Entry 1LDB (X-ray diffraction, 2.80 A resolution); this record covers chains A and B of the 4 polymer chains in the assembly.

# Chain A (and B)
Name: Apo-L-lactate dehydrogenase
Organism: Geobacillus stearothermophilus
Notes: EC 1.1.1.27; chain B of this document is another copy of the same molecule, construct and numbering; everything in this record applies to it too
UniProtKB: P00344 (LDH_BACST); residues 15-331 here correspond to UniProt positions 1-317 (UniProt number = residue number - 14)
Chain sequence (317 residues; row label = number of the first residue in the row):
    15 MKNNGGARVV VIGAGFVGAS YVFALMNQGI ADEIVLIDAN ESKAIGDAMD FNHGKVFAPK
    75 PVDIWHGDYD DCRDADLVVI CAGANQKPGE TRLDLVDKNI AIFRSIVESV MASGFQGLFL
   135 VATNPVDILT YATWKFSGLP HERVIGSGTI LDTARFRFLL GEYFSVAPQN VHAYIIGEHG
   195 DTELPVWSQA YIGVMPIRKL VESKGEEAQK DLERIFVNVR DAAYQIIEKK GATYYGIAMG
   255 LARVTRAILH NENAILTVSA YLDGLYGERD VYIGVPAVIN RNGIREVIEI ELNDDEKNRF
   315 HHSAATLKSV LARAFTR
Disordered / not traced: 80-81, 100-107, 212-224
Swiss-Prot annotation at these positions:
  - active site: His193 (Proton acceptor)
  - binding site (NAD(+)): Phe30, Val31, Asp52, Lys57, Tyr83, Gly97, Ala98, Ser119, Ala136 to Asn138, Ser161
  - binding site (substrate): Gln100, Arg106, Asn138 to Asp141, Asp166 to Arg169, Thr247
  - binding site (beta-D-fructose 1,6-bisphosphate): Arg171, Gln183 to His186
  - modified residue: Tyr238 (Phosphotyrosine)

# Interface between chain A and chain B
Residue-residue contacts (16; chain A residue first):
  Met15(A) with Asn296(B), hydrogen bond (backbone-side chain)
  Asn17(A) with Asn265(B), hydrogen bond; Asn267(B); Arg299(B)
  Asn18(A) with Asn265(B); Arg295(B); Asn296(B)
  Lys74(A) with Glu266(B), salt bridge
  Asn265(A) with Asn17(B), hydrogen bond; Asn18(B)
  Glu266(A) with Lys74(B), salt bridge
  Asn267(A) with Asn17(B)
  Arg295(A) with Asn18(B)
  Asn296(A) with Met15(B), hydrogen bond (side chain-backbone); Asn18(B)
  Arg299(A) with Asn17(B)
Other interface residues (no listed pair), chain A (15 interface residues in all): Gly19, Asp46, Arg260, Leu263, His264
Other interface residues (no listed pair), chain B (15 interface residues in all): Gly19, Asp46, Arg260, Leu263, His264

# Summary
The chain A/chain B interface involves 15 residues from each chain, with 4 hydrogen bonds and 2 salt bridges.
Among the polar pairs are Lys74(A)-Glu266(B), Met15(A)-Asn296(B) and Asn17(A)-Asn265(B).
Chain A and chain B are both Apo-L-lactate dehydrogenase (Geobacillus stearothermophilus); the structure,
Structure determination and refinement of bacillus stearothermophilus lactate dehydrogenase, was determined by
X-ray diffraction, deposited together with 2LDB.
